4J7B - chains A and B of the 3 polymer chains in the assembly; structure by X-ray diffraction, 2.30 A resolution.

[Chain A]
Protein: Polo-like kinase
Organism: Danio rerio
Notes: EC 2.7.11.21; fragment: Kinase Domain
UniProt: Q6DRK7 (Q6DRK7_DANRE); numbering as in UniProt (aligned over 18-312)
Amino-acid sequence (297 residues; row label = number of the first residue in the row):
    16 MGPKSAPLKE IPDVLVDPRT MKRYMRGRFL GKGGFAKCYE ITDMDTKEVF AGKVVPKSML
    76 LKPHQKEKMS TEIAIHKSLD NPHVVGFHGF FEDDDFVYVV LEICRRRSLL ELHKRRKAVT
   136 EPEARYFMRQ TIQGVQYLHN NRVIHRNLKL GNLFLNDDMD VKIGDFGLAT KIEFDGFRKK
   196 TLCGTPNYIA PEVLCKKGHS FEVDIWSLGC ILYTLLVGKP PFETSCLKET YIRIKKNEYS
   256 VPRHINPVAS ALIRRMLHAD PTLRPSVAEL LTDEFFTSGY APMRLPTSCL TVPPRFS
Not modelled in the structure: 16-17, 188-197, 312
Construct notes: expression tag (16-17); engineered mutation Asn162 (Asp in Q6DRK7), Phe192 (Glu in Q6DRK7)

[Chain B]
Protein: Polo-like kinase
Organism: Danio rerio
Notes: EC 2.7.11.21; fragment: Polo Box Domain
UniProt: Q6DRK7 (Q6DRK7_DANRE); residue numbers follow UniProt; this construct covers 360-595
Amino-acid sequence (237 residues; each row starts with the number of its first residue):
   359 MQPDTHLTDM LQQLAVVNAA KPSDRGFIRQ EEAEDPACIP VFWISKWVDY SDKYGLGYQL
   419 SDNSVGVLFN DSTRLIMCAD GDSLQYIDRN SLESYLSVRS YPSALSKKIT LLKYFRNYMS
   479 EHLLKAGANI TPREGDELTR LPYLRHWFRT KSAIVLHLSN GTVQINFFQD HTKLILCPLM
   539 GAVTYINEKR EFYTYKMTLI EEFGCCKELA SRLRYARNMV EKLMACKSST TAATSAR
Not modelled in the structure: 359-362, 480-489, 586-595
Construct notes: expression tag (359); engineered mutation Gly384 (Asp in Q6DRK7)

[Chain A / chain B interface]
Pairs across the interface (44):
  Phe44(A) - Glu392(B)
  Phe44(A) - Pro394(B)
  Leu45(A) - Pro394(B)
  Gly46(A) - Pro394(B)
  Lys47(A) - Glu390(B)  salt bridge
  Arg122(A) - Pro394(B)
  Arg122(A) - Ala395(B)
  Glu126(A) - Ala395(B)
  Glu126(A) - Met538(B)
  Lys129(A) - Leu537(B)
  Lys129(A) - Met538(B)
  Arg130(A) - Cys396(B)
  Arg130(A) - Ile397(B)  hydrogen bond (side chain-backbone)
  Arg130(A) - Pro398(B)
  Arg130(A) - Val399(B)
  Arg130(A) - Leu537(B)
  Arg130(A) - Met538(B)
  Asp173(A) - Arg491(B)  salt bridge
  Tyr295(A) - Leu496(B)
  Arg299(A) - Glu492(B)
  Arg299(A) - Gly493(B)
  Arg299(A) - Leu496(B)
  Pro301(A) - Gly493(B)
  Pro301(A) - Leu496(B)
  Pro301(A) - Thr497(B)
  Ser303(A) - Thr497(B)
  Ser303(A) - Arg498(B)  hydrogen bond (side chain-backbone)
  Leu305(A) - Val399(B)  hydrophobic
  Thr306(A) - Phe400(B)
  Thr306(A) - Asn518(B)  hydrogen bond
  Val307(A) - Arg498(B)
  Val307(A) - Asn518(B)
  Pro308(A) - Arg498(B)
  Pro309(A) - Leu496(B)
  Pro309(A) - Arg498(B)
  Arg310(A) - Ser441(B)
  Arg310(A) - Leu442(B)  hydrogen bond (side chain-backbone)
  Arg310(A) - Tyr453(B)
  Arg310(A) - Leu454(B)  hydrogen bond (side chain-backbone)
  Arg310(A) - Glu495(B)
  Arg310(A) - Leu496(B)  hydrogen bond (backbone-backbone)
  Arg310(A) - Thr497(B)
  Arg310(A) - Arg498(B)
  Phe311(A) - Leu496(B)  hydrophobic
Also at the interface, not in a pair above, chain A (25 interface residues in all): Arg43, Arg121, Pro297, Leu300, Thr302
Also at the interface, not in a pair above, chain B (26 interface residues in all): Gln443, Leu499, Pro500

[Summary]
The interface between chain A and chain B involves 25 residues on one side and 26 on the other, with 6
hydrogen bonds and 2 salt bridges. Polar contacts include Lys47(A)-Glu390(B), Asp173(A)-Arg491(B) and
Arg130(A)-Ile397(B).
Chain A is Polo-like kinase and chain B is Polo-like kinase, both from Danio rerio; the structure, Crystal
structure of polo-like kinase 1, was determined by X-ray diffraction.
